Entry 3RA5 (X-ray diffraction, 1.80 A resolution); this record covers chains A and B.

[Chain A (and B)]
Protein: 50S ribosomal protein L30e
Organism: Thermococcus celer
Notes: chain B of this document is another copy of the same molecule, construct and numbering; everything in this record applies to it too
Reference sequence: P29160 (RL30E_THECE); residues 0-100 here correspond to UniProt positions 1-101 (UniProt number = residue number + 1)
Amino-acid sequence (101 residues; numbered 0 to 100; the number before each row is that of its first residue; numbering starts at 0):
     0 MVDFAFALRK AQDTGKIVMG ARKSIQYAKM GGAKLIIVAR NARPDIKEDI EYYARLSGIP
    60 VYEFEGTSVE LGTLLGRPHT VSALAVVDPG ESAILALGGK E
Not modelled in the structure: 98-100
Construct notes: engineered mutation Ala6 (Glu7 in P29160), Ala92 (Arg93 in P29160)
From the paper describing this entry:
  - contacts within the chain: Lys46-Glu62 (salt bridge) (proposed by the authors, not directly observed)
  - mutagenesis - E6A/R92A: decreased stability
  - contacts within the chain: Lys46-Glu62 (salt bridge)

[Chain A / chain B interface]
Residue-residue contacts (28):
  Met0(A) - Ser56(B)  hydrogen bond (backbone-backbone)
  Lys33(A) - Leu96(B)
  Glu50(A) - Arg54(B)  salt bridge
  Ala53(A) - Val60(B)
  Arg54(A) - Glu50(B)  salt bridge
  Arg54(A) - Val60(B)
  Arg54(A) - Tyr61(B)
  Arg54(A) - Glu62(B)  hydrogen bond (backbone-backbone)
  Leu55(A) - Tyr61(B)
  Ser56(A) - Met0(B)  hydrogen bond (backbone-backbone)
  Ser56(A) - Leu96(B)
  Gly57(A) - Pro59(B)
  Gly57(A) - Val60(B)
  Gly57(A) - Tyr61(B)
  Gly57(A) - Leu96(B)
  Pro59(A) - Gly57(B)
  Pro59(A) - Pro59(B)  hydrophobic
  Pro59(A) - Leu96(B)
  Val60(A) - Ala53(B)
  Val60(A) - Arg54(B)
  Val60(A) - Gly57(B)
  Tyr61(A) - Arg54(B)
  Tyr61(A) - Leu55(B)
  Glu62(A) - Arg54(B)  hydrogen bond (backbone-backbone)
  Leu96(A) - Lys33(B)
  Leu96(A) - Gly57(B)
  Leu96(A) - Pro59(B)
  Gly97(A) - Lys33(B)
Interface residues without a listed pair, chain A (15 interface residues in all): Ile58
Interface residues without a listed pair, chain B (14 interface residues in all): Ile58

[Summary]
Chain A and chain B form an interface of 15 and 14 residues respectively, with 4 hydrogen bonds and 2 salt
bridges. Among the polar pairs are Glu50(A)-Arg54(B), Met0(A)-Ser56(B) and Arg54(A)-Glu62(B). From the paper:
E6A/R92A of chain A reduce stability; contacts within the chain involving Lys46(A) and Glu62(A).
Both chains are 50S ribosomal protein L30e (Thermococcus celer). Entry 3RA5 (Crystal structure of T. celer
L30e E6A/R92A variant) was determined by X-ray diffraction (same publication as 3RA6 and 3LFO).
